5AXV - chain A; structure by X-ray diffraction, 2.04 A resolution.

Chain A:
Name: Polyhedrin
Source organism: Bombyx mori cypovirus 1
UniProt: P11041 (PYHD_CPVBM); residues 2-248 here = UniProt positions 2-248
Sequence (248 residues; row label = number of the first residue in the row):
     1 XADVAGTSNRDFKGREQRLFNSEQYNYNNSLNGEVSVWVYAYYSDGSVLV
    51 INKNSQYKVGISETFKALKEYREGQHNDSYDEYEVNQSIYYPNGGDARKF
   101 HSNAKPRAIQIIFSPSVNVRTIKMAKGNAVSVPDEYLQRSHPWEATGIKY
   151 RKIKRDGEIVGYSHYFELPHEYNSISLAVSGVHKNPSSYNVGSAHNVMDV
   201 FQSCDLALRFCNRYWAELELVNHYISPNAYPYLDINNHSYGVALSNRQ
Sequence notes: acetylation (1); engineered mutation Lys13 (Arg in P11041)
Modified / non-standard residues: ACE (acetyl group) at position 1
Swiss-Prot annotation at these positions:
  - glycosylation (N-linked (GlcNAc...) asparagine): Asn28, Asn77, Asn86, Asn237
  - natural variant: His101 (H101Y: In strain: A), Gln248 (Q248QRLLV: In strain: A)
Ligand contacts: CTP (cytidine-5'-triphosphate): His76, Asn77, Asp78, Ser79, Tyr80, Asp81, Glu84, Asp96, Ala97, Arg98
From the paper describing this entry:
  - mutagenesis - R13K: decreased stability in response to pH8.5

Overview:
Chain A binds CTP. The paper reports that R13K reduces stability in response to pH8.5.
Chain A is Polyhedrin (Bombyx mori cypovirus 1); the structure, Crystal Structure of Cypovirus Polyhedra R13K
Mutant, was determined by X-ray diffraction together with 5AXU from the same study.
